PDB entry 5AG9 | X-ray diffraction, 2.11 A resolution | chain A

Chain A:
Name: Gingipain R2
Organism: Porphyromonas gingivalis W83
Notes: EC 3.4.22.37; fragment: igsf and ctd domains, residues 577-736
UniProt: P95493 (CPG2_PORGI); residues 577-736 here = UniProt positions 577-736
Chain sequence (162 residues; numbered 575 to 736; the number before each row is that of its first residue):
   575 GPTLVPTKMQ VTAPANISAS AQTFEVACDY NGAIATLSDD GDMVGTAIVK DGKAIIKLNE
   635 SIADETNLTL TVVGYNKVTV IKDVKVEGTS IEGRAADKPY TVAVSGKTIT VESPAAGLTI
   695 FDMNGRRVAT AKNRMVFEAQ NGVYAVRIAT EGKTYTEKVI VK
Not modelled in the structure: 575-578, 663-671
Differences from the reference sequence: expression tag (575-576); engineered mutation Glu-666 (Ala in P95493), Gly-667 (Asp in P95493), Arg-668 (Val in P95493), Ala-670 (Asn in P95493)
Swiss-Prot annotation at these positions:
  - binding site (Ca(2+)): Asp-613, Glu-639

In short:
UniProt lists Ca2+-binding residues Asp-613 and Glu-639.
Chain A is Gingipain R2 (Porphyromonas gingivalis W83); the structure, CRYSTAL STRUCTURE OF A MUTANT (665sXa)
C-TERMINAL DOMAIN OF RGPB, was determined by X-ray diffraction together with 5AG8 from the same study.
